Entry 7UOE (electron microscopy, 2.67 A resolution); this record covers chains D and P of the 6 polymer chains in the assembly.

== Chain D ==
Protein: Non-structural protein 8
Organism: Severe acute respiratory syndrome coronavirus 2
UniProtKB: P0DTD1 (R1AB_SARS2); residues 1-198 here correspond to UniProt positions 3943-4140 (UniProt number = residue number + 3942)
Sequence (198 residues; numbered 1 to 198; the number before each row is that of its first residue):
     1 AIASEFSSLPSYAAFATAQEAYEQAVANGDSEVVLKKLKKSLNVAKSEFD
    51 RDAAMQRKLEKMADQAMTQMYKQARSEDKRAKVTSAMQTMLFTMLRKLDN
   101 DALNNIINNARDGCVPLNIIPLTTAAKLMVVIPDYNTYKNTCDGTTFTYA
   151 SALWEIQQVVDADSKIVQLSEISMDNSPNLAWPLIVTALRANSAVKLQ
Disordered / not traced: 1-5, 192-198
Curated features (UniProtKB/Swiss-Prot):
  - site: Gln198 (Cleavage)

== Chain P ==
Molecule: Product RNA
Sequence (35 nucleotides; numbered 0 to 34; the number before each row is that of its first residue; numbering starts at 0):
     0 CGCGUAGCAUGCUACGUCAUUCUCCACGCGAAGCA
Disordered / not traced: 0-1
Covalent attachments: 3'-deoxyuridine-5'-monophosphate (L2B) linked to A34

== Chain D / chain P interface ==
Contacting residue pairs - 5 pairs, chain D then chain P:
  Lys36(D) with G10(P), phosphate contact
  Arg51(D) with A18(P), sugar contact; U19(P), sugar contact
  Ala54(D) with U19(P), phosphate contact; U20(P), phosphate contact
Also at the interface, not in a pair above, chain D (5 interface residues in all): Ser47, Asp50

== Overview ==
5 residues of chain D face 4 of chain P across their interface. 3'-deoxyuridine-5'-monophosphate is covalently
linked to A34(P).
Here chain D is Non-structural protein 8 (Severe acute respiratory syndrome coronavirus 2) and chain P is
Product RNA. Entry 7UOE (SARS-CoV-2 replication-transcription complex bound to CTP, in a pre-catalytic state)
was determined by electron microscopy (same publication as 7UO4, 7UO7 and 7UO9).
